PDB entry 5K8T | X-ray diffraction, 1.85 A resolution | chain A

# Chain A
Name: ZIKV NS3 helicase
From: Zika virus
Chain sequence (458 residues; numbered 164 to 621; the number before each row is that of its first residue):
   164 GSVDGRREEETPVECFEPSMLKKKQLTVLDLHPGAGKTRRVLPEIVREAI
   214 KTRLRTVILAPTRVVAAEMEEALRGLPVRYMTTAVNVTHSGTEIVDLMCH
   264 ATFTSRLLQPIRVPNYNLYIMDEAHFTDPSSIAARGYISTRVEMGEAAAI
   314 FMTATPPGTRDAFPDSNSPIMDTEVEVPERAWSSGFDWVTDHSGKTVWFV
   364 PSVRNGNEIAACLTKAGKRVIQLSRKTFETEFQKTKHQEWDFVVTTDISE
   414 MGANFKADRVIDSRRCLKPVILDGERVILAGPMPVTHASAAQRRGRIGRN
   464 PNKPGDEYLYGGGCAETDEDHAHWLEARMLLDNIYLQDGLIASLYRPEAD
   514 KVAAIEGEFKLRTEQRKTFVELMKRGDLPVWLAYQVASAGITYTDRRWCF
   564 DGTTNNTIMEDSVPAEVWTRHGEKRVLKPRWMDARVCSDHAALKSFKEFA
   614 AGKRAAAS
Not modelled in the structure: 164-172, 245-256, 621
Ion coordination: Mg2+: Thr201, Glu286 (together with GTP-gamma-S)
Small-molecule neighbours: GTP-gamma-S (GSP; 5'-guanosine-diphosphate-monothiophosphate): His195, Pro196, Gly197, Ala198, Gly199, Lys200, Thr201, Arg202, Arg203, Glu286, Ala317, Gly415, Asn417, Gln455, Arg459, Arg462
What the authors report for this chain:
  - binding site for GTP-gamma-S: Arg202

# Overview
Bound to chain A: GTP-gamma-S. Thr201 and Glu286 coordinate Mg2+. The paper reports a binding site for
GTP-gamma-S at Arg202.
Chain A is ZIKV NS3 helicase (Zika virus); the structure, Crystal structure of ZIKV NS3 helicase in complex
with GTP-gammar S and an magnesium ion, was determined by X-ray diffraction, deposited together with 5JWH,
5K8I, 5K8L and 5K8U.
